Entry 4Z7B (X-ray diffraction, 2.02 A resolution); this record covers chains A and C of the 3 polymer chains in the assembly.

== Chain A ==
Molecule: G/T mismatch-specific thymine DNA glycosylase
From: Homo sapiens
Notes: EC 3.2.2.29
Reference sequence: Q13569 (TDG_HUMAN); numbering as in UniProt (aligned over 111-308)
Chain sequence (204 residues; each row starts with the number of its first residue):
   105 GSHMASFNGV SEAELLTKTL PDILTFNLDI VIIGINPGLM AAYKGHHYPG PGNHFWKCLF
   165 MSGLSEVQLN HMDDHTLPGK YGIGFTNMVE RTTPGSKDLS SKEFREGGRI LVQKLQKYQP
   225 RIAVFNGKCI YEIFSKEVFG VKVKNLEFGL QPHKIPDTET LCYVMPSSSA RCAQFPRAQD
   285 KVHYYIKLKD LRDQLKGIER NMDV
Disordered / not traced: 105-110, 304-308
Differences from the reference sequence: expression tag (105-110)

== Chain C ==
Molecule: 28-nt DNA strand
Sequence (28 nucleotides; numbered 1 to 28; the number before each row is that of its first residue):
     1 CAGCTCTGTA CGTGAGCGAT GGACAGCT

== How chain A and chain C interact ==
Contacting residue pairs - 12 pairs, chain A then chain C:
  Pro155(A) with DA15(C), sugar contact; DG16(C), phosphate contact
  Lys201(A) with DT9(C), base contact
  Ala274(A) with DG12(C), hydrogen bond to the base
  Arg275(A) with DG12(C), base contact
  Cys276(A) with DG12(C), base contact
  Ala277(A) with DC11(C), base contact; DG12(C), sugar contact
  Pro280(A) with DG12(C), hydrogen bond to the base; DT13(C), sugar contact
  Arg281(A) with DT13(C), phosphate contact; DG14(C), phosphate contact
Interface residues without a listed pair, chain A (10 interface residues in all): Lys161, Gln278
Interface residues without a listed pair, chain C (8 interface residues in all): DA10

== Overview ==
10 residues of chain A face 8 of chain C across their interface, with 2 hydrogen bonds. Polar contacts include
Ala274(A)-DG12(C) and Pro280(A)-DG12(C).
Chain A is G/T mismatch-specific thymine DNA glycosylase (Homo sapiens) and chain C is a 28-nt DNA strand; the
structure, Structure of the enzyme-product complex resulting from TDG action on a GfC mismatch, was determined
by X-ray diffraction, deposited together with 4Z3A, 4Z47, 4Z7Z and 4XEG.
